PDB entry 7SCC | electron microscopy, 2.60 A resolution | chains AO and AQ of the 36 polymer chains in the assembly

== Chain AO ==
Molecule: Phycobilisome 7.8 kDa linker polypeptide, allophycocyanin-associated, core
Source organism: Synechocystis sp. PCC 6803 substr. Kazusa
UniProt: Q01950 (PYC1_SYNY3); numbering as in UniProt (aligned over 1-67)
Amino-acid sequence (67 residues; each row starts with the number of its first residue):
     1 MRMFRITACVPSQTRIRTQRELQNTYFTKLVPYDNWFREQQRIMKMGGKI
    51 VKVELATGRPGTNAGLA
Construct notes: conflict W36 (Ser in Q01950)
Ligand contacts:
  - phycocyanobilin (CYC), molecule 1: R2, Y33, W36, F37, Q40, Q41, M44
  - phycocyanobilin (CYC), molecule 2: P11, S12, R17, Q19, R20, E21, L22, T25

== Chain AQ ==
Molecule: Phycobiliprotein ApcE
Source organism: Synechocystis sp. PCC 6803 substr. Kazusa
Notes: EC 4.-.-.-
UniProt: Q55544 (APCE_SYNY3); residue numbers follow UniProt; this construct covers 1-896
Amino-acid sequence (896 residues; row label = number of the first residue in the row):
     1 MSVKASGGSSLARPQLYQTVPVSAISQAEQQDRFLEGSELNELTAYFQSG
    51 ALRLEIAETLTQNADLIVSRAANRIFTGGSPLSYLEKPVERQPALVGASS
   101 DSRNGSVTYAESNGSGGLFGGLRSVFSSTGPIPPGFRPINIARYGPSNMQ
   151 KSLRDMSWFLRYTTYAIVAGDPNIIVVNTRGLKEVIENACSIDATIVAIQ
   201 EMRAASADYFRNNAQAKEIVLQYFDILLSEFKAPTPANKVRQGPSNDIQG
   251 LELPQSYFNAAAKRQKYAMKPGLSALEKNAVIKAAYRQIFERDITKAYSQ
   301 SISYLESQVRNGDISMKEFVRRLAKSPLYRKQFFEPFINSRALELAFRHI
   351 LGRGPSSREEVQKYFSIVSSGGLPALVDALVDSQEYADYFGEETVPYLRG
   401 LGVEAQECRNWGMQQDLFSYSAPFRKVPQFITTFAQYDRPLPDQHVYGSG
   451 NDPLEIQFGAIFPKETRNPSKRPAPFNKDTKRILIHRGPAVNNQVGNPSA
   501 VGEFPGSLGAKVFRLNGGLPGAKVGKNTGTSVKFGESSTQALIRAAYRQV
   551 FGRDLYEGQRLSVAEIQLENGDISVREFIKRLAKSELFLKLYWAPHYVCK
   601 AIEYMHRRLLGRPTYGRQEMNQYFDIASKQGFYAVVEAMIDSKEYSDAFG
   651 EDTVPYERYLTPGGLQMRSARVGSLREDIGQRVDKEVTPRFVELGQVSAI
   701 RTEPEIAYRSNQGVTRQRQQTKVFKLVSTYDKVAVKNAIRAAYRQVFERD
   751 LEPYIINSEFTALESKLSNNEINVKEFIEGLGTSELYMKEFYAPYPNTKV
   801 IEMGTKHFLGRAPLNQKEIQQYNQILASQGLKAFIGAMVNGMEYLQTFGE
   851 DTVPYRRFPTLPAANFPNTERLYNKLTKQDKELVVPSFTPVVKVGG
Not modelled in the structure: 1-686, 896
Ligand contacts:
  - phycocyanobilin (CYC), molecule 1: G713, V714, R718, P859, T860, L861, P862, A863, F866
  - phycocyanobilin (CYC), molecule 2: R749, Y754, L876, T877, K878
  - phycocyanobilin (CYC), molecule 3: A762, S765, K766, S768, N769
  - phycocyanobilin (CYC), molecule 4: P796, N797, T798, Q816, I819, Q820, N823
Curated features (UniProtKB/Swiss-Prot):
  - binding site ((2R,3E)-phycocyanobilin): C190

== Interface between chain AO and chain AQ ==
Pairs across the interface (37; chain AO residue first):
  R5(AO) - E771(AQ)  salt bridge
  Q19(AO) - K725(AQ)
  R20(AO) - K725(AQ)
  R20(AO) - V727(AQ)
  E21(AO) - K725(AQ)  salt bridge
  Q23(AO) - K725(AQ)
  Q23(AO) - L726(AQ)
  Q23(AO) - V727(AQ)
  Q23(AO) - N773(AQ)
  Q23(AO) - D851(AQ)  hydrogen bond
  N24(AO) - D851(AQ)  hydrogen bond
  F27(AO) - N773(AQ)
  F27(AO) - E850(AQ)
  T28(AO) - N770(AQ)
  T28(AO) - E771(AQ)
  K29(AO) - E771(AQ)
  K29(AO) - N773(AQ)
  K29(AO) - K775(AQ)
  K29(AO) - E776(AQ)  salt bridge
  K29(AO) - E850(AQ)  salt bridge
  L30(AO) - E771(AQ)  hydrogen bond (backbone-backbone)
  L30(AO) - I772(AQ)  hydrophobic
  L30(AO) - E776(AQ)
  V31(AO) - E776(AQ)
  N35(AO) - E779(AQ)  hydrogen bond
  N35(AO) - N840(AQ)  hydrogen bond
  R38(AO) - G836(AQ)  hydrogen bond (side chain-backbone)
  R38(AO) - A837(AQ)
  R38(AO) - N840(AQ)
  E39(AO) - K775(AQ)  salt bridge
  E39(AO) - N840(AQ)
  E39(AO) - E850(AQ)
  R42(AO) - N840(AQ)
  R42(AO) - M842(AQ)
  R42(AO) - L845(AQ)
  R42(AO) - E850(AQ)  salt bridge
  M46(AO) - M842(AQ)  hydrophobic
Interface residues without a listed pair, chain AQ (19 interface residues in all): K766, Q846

== Summary ==
The interface between chain AO and chain AQ involves 16 residues on one side and 19 on the other, with 6
hydrogen bonds and 6 salt bridges. Among the polar pairs are R5(AO)-E771(AQ), E21(AO)-K725(AQ) and
K29(AO)-E776(AQ). Bound to chain AO: phycocyanobilin.
Chain AO is Phycobilisome 7.8 kDa linker polypeptide, allophycocyanin-associated, core and chain AQ is
Phycobiliprotein ApcE, both from Synechocystis sp. PCC 6803 substr. Kazusa; the structure, T-cylinder of
Synechocystis PCC 6803 Phycobilisome, complex with OCP - local refinement, was determined by electron
microscopy (same publication as 7SC7, 7SC9 and 7SCB).
